8YQN - chains A and B of the 7 polymer chains in the assembly; structure by electron microscopy, 2.27 A resolution.

== Chain A ==
Protein: Acetylcholine receptor subunit alpha
Organism: Tetronarce californica
UniProtKB: P02710 (ACHA_TETCF); residues 1-437 here correspond to UniProt positions 25-461 (UniProt number = residue number + 24)
Sequence (437 residues; each row starts with the number of its first residue):
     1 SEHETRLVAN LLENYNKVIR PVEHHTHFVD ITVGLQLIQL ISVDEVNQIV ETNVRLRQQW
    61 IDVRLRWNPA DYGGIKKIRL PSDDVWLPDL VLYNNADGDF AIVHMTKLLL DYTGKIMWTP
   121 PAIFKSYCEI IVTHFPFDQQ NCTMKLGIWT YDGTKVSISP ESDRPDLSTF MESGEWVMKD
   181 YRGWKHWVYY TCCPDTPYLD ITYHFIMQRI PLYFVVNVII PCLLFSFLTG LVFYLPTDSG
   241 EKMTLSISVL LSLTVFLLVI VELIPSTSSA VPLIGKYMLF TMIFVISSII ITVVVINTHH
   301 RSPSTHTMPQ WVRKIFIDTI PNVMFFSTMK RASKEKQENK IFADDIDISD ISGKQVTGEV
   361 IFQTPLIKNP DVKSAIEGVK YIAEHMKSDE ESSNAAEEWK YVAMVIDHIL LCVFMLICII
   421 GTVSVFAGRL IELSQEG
Unresolved in the structure: 332-368, 435-437
Disulfides: Cys128-Cys142
Covalent attachments: glycan linked to Asn141
Curated features (UniProtKB/Swiss-Prot):
  - glycosylation: Asn141 (N-linked (GlcNAc...) asparagine)

== Chain B ==
Protein: Acetylcholine receptor subunit delta
Organism: Tetronarce californica
UniProtKB: P02718 (ACHD_TETCF); residues 1-501 here correspond to UniProt positions 22-522 (UniProt number = residue number + 21)
Sequence (501 residues; each row starts with the number of its first residue):
     1 VNEEERLIND LLIVNKYNKH VRPVKHNNEV VNIALSLTLS NLISLKETDE TLTSNVWMDH
    61 AWYDHRLTWN ASEYSDISIL RLPPELVWIP DIVLQNNNDG QYHVAYFCNV LVRPNGYVTW
   121 LPPAIFRSSC PINVLYFPFD WQNCSLKFTA LNYDANEITM DLMTDTIDGK DYPIEWIIID
   181 PEAFTENGEW EIIHKPAKKN IYPDKFPNGT NYQDVTFYLI IRRKPLFYVI NFITPCVLIS
   241 FLASLAFYLP AESGEKMSTA ISVLLAQAVF LLLTSQRLPE TALAVPLIGK YLMFIMSLVT
   301 GVIVNCGIVL NFHFRTPSTH VLSTRVKQIF LEKLPRILHM SRADESEQPD WQNDLKLRRS
   361 SSVGYISKAQ EYFNIKSRSE LMFEKQSERH GLVPRVTPRI GFGNNNENIA ASDQLHDEIK
   421 SGIDSTNYIV KQIKEKNAYD EEVGNWNLVG QTIDRLSMFI ITPVMVLGTI FIFVMGNFNH
   481 PPAKPFEGDP FDYSSDHPRC A
Unresolved in the structure: 1, 343-415, 501
Disulfides: Cys130-Cys144
Covalent attachments: N-acetylglucosamine (NAG) linked to Asn70, Asn143, Asn208
Curated features (UniProtKB/Swiss-Prot):
  - modified residue: Tyr372 (Phosphotyrosine)
  - glycosylation (N-linked (GlcNAc...) asparagine): Asn70, Asn143, Asn208

== Chain A / chain B interface ==
Contacting residue pairs (97; chain A residue first):
  Asn16(A) with Glu5(B)
  Ile19(A) with Asn2(B); Glu4(B)
  Arg20(A) with Glu4(B), salt bridge
  Val22(A) with Asn2(B)
  Glu23(A) with Asn2(B), hydrogen bond (backbone-backbone)
  His25(A) with Asn2(B); Glu4(B); Ser75(B); Ile77(B)
  Asn47(A) with Ile43(B)
  Gln48(A) with Glu186(B)
  Asp89(A) with Tyr106(B); Asn109(B)
  Val91(A) with Tyr106(B), hydrophobic
  Tyr93(A) with Trp57(B)
  Asn95(A) with Asn41(B), hydrogen bond (backbone-side chain); Asn55(B), hydrogen bond (backbone-side chain); Ile125(B)
  Ala96(A) with Ile43(B); Asn55(B), hydrogen bond (backbone-side chain); Ile125(B)
  Gly98(A) with Ile125(B)
  Phe100(A) with Asn55(B); Pro123(B), hydrophobic; Ile125(B), hydrophobic
  Ala101(A) with Tyr106(B), hydrophobic
  Tyr127(A) with Asn41(B); Leu42(B), hydrogen bond (side chain-backbone); Thr185(B)
  Glu129(A) with Thr185(B)
  Trp149(A) with Trp57(B); Cys108(B); Leu121(B), hydrogen bond (side chain-backbone); Pro123(B)
  Thr150(A) with Arg81(B), hydrogen bond (backbone-side chain); Cys108(B); Asn109(B), hydrogen bond; Leu111(B)
  Tyr151(A) with Arg81(B)
  Asp152(A) with Arg81(B), salt bridge
  Lys155(A) with Arg81(B)
  Gly240(A) with Glu255(B)
  Glu241(A) with Glu255(B)
  Lys242(A) with Glu255(B)
  Met243(A) with Leu249(B), hydrophobic; Glu255(B), hydrogen bond (backbone-side chain); Thr259(B)
  Thr244(A) with Glu255(B), hydrogen bond
  Ile247(A) with Ser262(B)
  Leu250(A) with Leu242(B), hydrophobic
  Leu251(A) with Ser262(B)
  Thr254(A) with Ile239(B); Val269(B); Phe270(B)
  Leu257(A) with Asn231(B); Phe270(B), hydrophobic; Leu273(B), hydrophobic
  Leu258(A) with Leu273(B), hydrophobic
  Ser266(A) with Phe227(B)
  Thr267(A) with Gly188(B); Phe227(B)
  Ser268(A) with Gly188(B), hydrogen bond (backbone-backbone); Lys224(B), hydrogen bond (side chain-backbone); Leu226(B); Phe227(B), hydrogen bond (side chain-backbone)
  Ser269(A) with Gly188(B)
  Ala270(A) with Leu226(B)
  Val271(A) with Leu226(B), hydrophobic
  Met278(A) with Asn231(B)
  Leu279(A) with Ile230(B)
  Ile286(A) with Leu238(B), hydrophobic
  Ile290(A) with Leu242(B), hydrophobic; Leu245(B), hydrophobic
  Val293(A) with Leu245(B), hydrophobic; Leu249(B), hydrophobic
  Ile296(A) with Leu249(B), hydrophobic; Pro250(B)
  Asn297(A) with Tyr248(B), hydrogen bond (side chain-backbone)
  His300(A) with Pro250(B); Glu252(B), hydrogen bond (side chain-backbone)
  Ser304(A) with Arg342(B)
  Thr305(A) with Ser341(B); Arg342(B), hydrogen bond (backbone-side chain)
  His306(A) with Ser341(B), hydrogen bond; Arg342(B)
  Thr307(A) with Arg342(B), hydrogen bond
  Asp371(A) with Ile423(B); Asn427(B)
  Ser374(A) with Asn427(B)
  Ala375(A) with Thr426(B); Asn427(B)
  Gly378(A) with Val430(B)
  Tyr381(A) with Lys434(B); Asn437(B), hydrogen bond
  Ile382(A) with Ile433(B), hydrophobic
  His385(A) with Asn437(B)
Also at the interface, not in a pair above, chain A (70 interface residues in all): Val18, His24, Ile49, Asp97, Val261, Met282, Ile283, Ile289, Arg301, Val372, Val379
Also at the interface, not in a pair above, chain B (66 interface residues in all): Ile8, Ser40, Ser44, Asp76, Ile79, Pro83, Ala105, Ala124, Arg127, Asn187, Thr234, Pro235, Ser253, Ala266, Leu272, Arg277, Asp424

== Summary ==
70 residues of chain A and 66 residues of chain B are in contact; the contacts include 19 hydrogen bonds and 2
salt bridges. Among the polar pairs are Arg20(A)-Glu4(B), Asp152(A)-Arg81(B) and Asn95(A)-Asn41(B). Covalently
linked N-acetylglucosamine: at Asn70(B), Asn143(B) and Asn208(B).
Chain A is Acetylcholine receptor subunit alpha and chain B is Acetylcholine receptor subunit delta, both from
Tetronarce californica; the structure, Torpedo acetylcholine receptor in complex with Erabutoxin A, was
determined by electron microscopy.
